PDB entry 8P7Y | electron microscopy, 3.70 A resolution | chains 3 and c of the 59 polymer chains in the assembly

[Chain 3]
Molecule: 23S ribosomal RNA
Organism: Mycoplasmoides pneumoniae M129
Sequence (2907 nucleotides; row label = number of the first residue in the row):
     1 UACAAUAAGUUACUAAGGGCUUAUGGUGGAUGCCUUGGCACUAAUAGGCG
    51 AUGAAGGACGUGUUAACCUGCGAUAAGCUUCGGGUAGGUGGUAAGAACCU
   101 CAGAUCCGGAGAUUUCCGAAUGGAGCAAUCCGGUAGUUGGAAACAGCUAU
   151 CAUUAAUUGAUGAAUAAAUAGUCAAUUAAAGCAAUACGUGGUGAAGUGAA
   201 ACAUCUCAGUAGCCACAGGAAAAGAAAACGAAUGUGAUUCCGUGUGUAGU
   251 GGCGAGCGAAAGCGGAACAGGCCAAACUUAUCAUUAGAUAGGGGUUGUAG
   301 GGCUUGCAAUGUGGACUUGAAAACGAUAGAAGAAGCUGUUGGAAAGCAGC
   351 GCGCAAAAGGGUGAUAGCCCCGUAUUUGAAAUUGUUUUCAUACCUAGCGA
   401 GAUCCCUGAGUAGCUCGGAAAACGUUAUUUUGAGUGAAUCUGCCCAGACC
   451 AUUGGGUAAGCCUAAAUACUAAUUAGUGACCGAUAGCGAAACAGUACCGU
   501 GAGGGAAAGGUGAAAAGAACCCAGAGAUGGGAGUGAAAUAGAUUCUGAAA
   551 CCAUAUGCCUACAACGUGUCAGAGCACAUUAAUGUGUGAUGGCGUGCGUU
   601 UUGAAGUAUGAGCCGGCGAGUUAUGAUAGCAAGCGUUAGUUAACCAGGAG
   651 AUGGGGAGCUGUAGCGAAAGCGAGUUUUAAAAGAGCGUUUGUUUGUUAUU
   701 AUAGACCCGAAACGGGUUGAGCUAGUCAUGAGCAGGUUGAAGGUUGAGUA
   751 ACAUCAACUGGAGGACCGAACCGACUCUCGUUGAAACGAUAGCGGAUGAC
   801 UUGUGAUUAGGGGUGAAAUUCCAAUCGAAAUCCGUGAUAGCUGGUUCUCG
   851 UCGAAAUAGCUUUAAGGCUAGCGUGAGAUCACAAAUAAGUGGAGGUAAAG
   901 CUACUGAAUGUAUGAUGGCGCCACCUAGGCGUACUGAAUACAAUUAAACU
   951 CUGAAUGCCAUUUAUUUUAUUCUCGCAGUCAGACAGUGGGGGAUAAGCUU
  1001 CAUUGUCAAGAGGGGAAGAGCCCAGAUCAUUAAAUAAGGUCCCCAAAAUA
  1051 UACUAAGUGGAAAAGGAUGUGAAAGUGCUAAAACAGCAAGGAUGUUGGCU
  1101 UAGAAGCAGCCAUCGUUUAAAGAGUGCGUAACAGCUCACUUGUCGAGUGU
  1151 UUUUGCGCCGAAGAUGUAACGGGGCUAAGUAUAUUACCGAAUUUAUGGAU
  1201 AAGAUUUAUAUCUUGUGGUAGACGAGCGUUGUAUUGGAGUUGAAGUCAAA
  1251 GCGUGAGCAUUGGUGGAUCCAAUACAAGUGAGAAUGCCGGCAUGAGUAAC
  1301 GCUUGGGAGUGAGAAUCUCCCAAACCGAUUGACUAAGGUUUCCUGGACCA
  1351 GGGUCGUCCUUCCAGGGUUAGUCUGGACCUAAGCUGAGGCUGAAAAGCGU
  1401 AGGCGAUGGACAACAGGUUAAUAUUCCUGUACUUACAGUUAGACUGAUGG
  1451 AGUGACAAAGAAGGUUUUCCACCCCCAUAAUUGGAUUUGGGGAUAAAUCA
  1501 UAAGGUGGUACAAUAGGCAAAUCCGUUGUGCAUAACAUUGAGUGAUGAUG
  1551 UCGAGUGAAUGAGUGAUCAAGUAGCGAAGGUGGUAUUAAUCAUGCUUUCA
  1601 AGAAAAGCUUCUAGGGUUAAUCUAGCUGUAACCAGUACCGAGAACGAACA
  1651 CACGUAGUCAAGGAGAGGAUCCUAAGGUUAGCGAGUGAACUAUAGCCAAG
  1701 GAACUCUGCAAAUUAACCCCGUAAGUUAGCGAGAAGGGGUGCUUAUGUAA
  1751 AAGUAAGCCGCAGUGAAGAACGAGGGGGGACUGUUUAACUAAAACACAAC
  1801 UCUAUGCCAAACCGUAAGGUGAUGUAUAUGGGGUGACACCUGCCCAGUGC
  1851 UGGAAGGUUAAAGAAGGAGGUUAGCGCAAGCGAAGCUUUUAACUGAAGCC
  1901 CCAGUGAACGGCGGCCGUAACUAUAACGGUCCUAAGGUAGCGAAAUUCCU
  1951 AGUCGGGUAAAUUCCGUCCCGCUUGAAUGGUGUAACCAUCUCUUGACUGU
  2001 CUCGGCUAUAGACUCGGUGAAAUCCAGGUACGGGUGAAGACACCCGUUAG
  2051 GCGCAACGGGACGGAAAGACCCCGUGAAGCUUUACUGUAGCUUAAUAUUG
  2101 AUCAGGACAUUAUCAUGUAGAGAAUAGGUAGGAGCAAUCGAUGCAAGUUC
  2151 GCUAGGACUUGUUGAUGCGAAAGGUGGAAUACUACCCUUGGUUGUGUGCU
  2201 GUUCUAAUUGGUAACUGUUAUCCAGUUUCAAGACAGUGUUAGGUGGGCAG
  2251 UUUGACUGGGGCGGUCGCCUCCUAAAAGGUAACGGAGGCGUACAAAGGUA
  2301 CCUUCAGUACGGUUGGAAAUCGUAUGUAGAGUGUAAUGGUGUAAGGGUGC
  2351 UUGACUGUGAGACAUACAGGUCGAACAGGUGAGAAAUCAGGUCAUAGUGA
  2401 UCCGGUGGUCCAGUAUGGAAUGGCCAUCGCUCAACGGAUAAAAGCUACUC
  2451 CGGGGAUAACAGGCUGAUACUGCCCAAGAGUUCAUAUCGACGGCAGUGUU
  2501 UGGCACCUCGAUGUCGACUCAUCUCAUCCUCGAGCUGAAGCAGGUUCGAA
  2551 GGGUUCGGCUGUUCGCCGAUUAAAGAGAUACGUGAGUUGGGUUCAAACCG
  2601 UCGUGAGACAGGUUGGUCCCUAUCUAUUGUGCCCGUAGGAAGAUUGAAGA
  2651 GUGUUGCUUCUAGUACGAGAGGACCGAAGCGAGGACACCUCUUAUGCUCC
  2701 AGUUGUAGCGCCAGCUGCACCGCUGGGUAGUAACGUGUCUAUUAGAUAAA
  2751 CGCUGAAAGCAUCUAAGUGUGAAACUAUCUCAAAGAUUAAUCUUCCCAUU
  2801 UCGCAAGAAAGUAAGAGCCGUCAAAGACGAUGACGUUGAUAGGUUACAGG
  2851 UGUAAGCAUAGUGAUAUGUUGAGCUGAGUAAUACUAAUUGCUCGAGGACU
  2901 UAUUGGA
Unresolved in the structure: 1-7, 2901-2907
Modified positions: 1MG (1N-methylguanosine-5'-monophosphate) at position 783; OMG (o2'-methylguanosine-5'-monophosphate) at position 2259; 2MA (2-methyladenosine-5'-monophosphate) at position 2511
Ion coordination: Mg2+ site 1: A16, G17; Mg2+ site 2: G196, U2251; Mg2+ site 3 near U197 (its only coordinating residue here); Mg2+ site 4 near A199 (its only coordinating residue here); Mg2+ site 5: A201, C202; Mg2+ site 6 near A222 (its only coordinating residue here); Mg2+ site 7 near A331 (its only coordinating residue here); Mg2+ site 8 near A333 (its only coordinating residue here); Mg2+ site 9: U428, C445; Mg2+ site 10 near G442 (its only coordinating residue here); Mg2+ site 11: G447, A2415; Mg2+ site 12 near A458 (its only coordinating residue here); 135 more Mg2+ sites not listed; 1 more K+ sites not listed
Ligand contacts:
  - chloramphenicol (CLM): G2068, A2069, A2459, C2460, 2MA_2511, U2512, G2513, U2514
  - pentane-1,5-diamine (N2P), molecule 1: C565, C593, G594, C2043, C2044, C2045
  - pentane-1,5-diamine (N2P), molecule 2: G721, C722, U804, G805, A806
  - pentane-1,5-diamine (N2P), molecule 3: 1MG_783, A784, A785, G1301, G1353, C1649
  - 1,4-diaminobutane (PUT), molecule 1: G620, U621, A698, U699, U700
  - 1,4-diaminobutane (PUT), molecule 2: A711, A712, G827, A828, A2078, U2449, C2450
  - 1,4-diaminobutane (PUT), molecule 3: U737, U738, G739, G761, A762, G763, A765, G1460, A1461
  - 1,4-diaminobutane (PUT), molecule 4: A1324, C1325, C1672, U1673, A2707, G2708, G2717, C2718
  - 1,4-diaminobutane (PUT), molecule 5: C1348, C1349, A1350, G1351, G1352, G1356, U1357, C1358
  - 1,4-diaminobutane (PUT), molecule 6: C1912, G1937, U1973, U1974, G1975, U2601
  - 1,4-diaminobutane (PUT), molecule 7: A2274, U2280, A2281
  - spermidine (SPD), molecule 1: U500, G1338, U1339, G1646, A1647
  - spermidine (SPD), molecule 2: A518, A519, C520, U528, G530, G531, A542, U543
  - spermidine (SPD), molecule 3: C593, C1044, A1045
  - spermidine (SPD), molecule 4: G594, U595, G1012, G1013, G1015, A1017, G1018, C2043
  - spermidine (SPD), molecule 5: G596, C597, G606, U607, U609, G610, A611, C2025, A2061, C2062, G2063, G2064
  - spermidine (SPD), molecule 6: U776, C777, U778, U2588, G2589, U2617, C2618
  - spermidine (SPD), molecule 7: G780, U781, A2585, G2586, U2587, C2620, U2621
  - spermidine (SPD), molecule 8: A865, A981, G982, OMG_2259, A2456, U2457
  - spermidine (SPD), molecule 9: U896, A897, A947, A948, C949, U950, U2273, A2274, A2275
  - spermidine (SPD), molecule 10: G1695, C2699, C2721, C2723, U2724, G2725, G2726
  - spermidine (SPD), molecule 11: U1707, G1708, C1992, U1993, U1994, C2559, U2560
  - spermidine (SPD), molecule 12: G1999, C2001, U2002, C2003, G2004, C2518, U2519
  - spermidine (SPD), molecule 13: C2031, G2032, G2033, G2034, A2040, C2041, A2042, C2043, C2044, G2059, G2060
  - spermidine (SPD), molecule 14: U2291, A2292, A2296, G2297, G2333, U2334, G2345, U2392, C2393, U2395, G2397
  - spermidine (SPD), molecule 15: C2689, U2693, A2694, U2695, G2696, G2727, U2728, A2729, G2730, U2731
  - spermidine (SPD), molecule 16: U2690, A2729, G2730, A2824, G2878, U2879
  - spermine (SPM), molecule 1: G618, A619, G620, U621, G1278, U1279, G1280
  - spermine (SPM), molecule 2: A724, G725, U801, G815, A816, A817, A818, U820, U1784, U1785
  - spermine (SPM), molecule 3: A1161, A1162, C2525, A2526, G2548, A2549, A2550

[Chain c]
Molecule: 50S ribosomal protein L4
Organism: Mycoplasmoides pneumoniae M129
UniProt: P75579 (RL4_MYCPN); residues 1-212 here = UniProt positions 1-212
Chain sequence (212 residues; numbered 1 to 212; the number before each row is that of its first residue):
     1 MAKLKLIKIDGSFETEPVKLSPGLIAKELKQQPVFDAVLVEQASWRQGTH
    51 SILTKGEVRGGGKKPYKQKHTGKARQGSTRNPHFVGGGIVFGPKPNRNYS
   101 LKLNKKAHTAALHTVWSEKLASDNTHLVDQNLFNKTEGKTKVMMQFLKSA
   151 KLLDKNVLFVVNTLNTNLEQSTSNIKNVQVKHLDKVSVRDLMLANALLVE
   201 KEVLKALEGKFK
Unresolved in the structure: 1
Ligand contacts: spermine (SPM): Ile89, Phe91, Gly92

[How chain 3 and chain c interact]
Residue-residue contacts - 154 pairs, chain 3 then chain c:
  C39(3) with Ser51(c), sugar contact
  A40(3) with Thr49(c), hydrogen bond to the sugar; Ser51(c), sugar contact; Pro95(c), sugar contact
  U185(3) with Arg59(c), hydrogen bond to the base
  G353(3) with Lys141(c), phosphate contact
  C354(3) with Lys139(c), salt bridge to the phosphate; Thr140(c), base contact; Lys141(c), phosphate contact; Met144(c), base contact; Asn174(c), hydrogen bond to the base
  A355(3) with Gly138(c), phosphate contact; Lys139(c), phosphate contact; Thr140(c), hydrogen bond to the phosphate; Gln170(c), hydrogen bond to the base
  A356(3) with Ser173(c), hydrogen bond to the phosphate; Asn174(c), phosphate contact
  A357(3) with Asn174(c), hydrogen bond to the sugar; Lys176(c), sugar contact
  U477(3) with Gln47(c), hydrogen bond to the sugar
  G478(3) with Gln47(c), hydrogen bond to the sugar; Thr49(c), base contact
  A479(3) with Gln42(c), hydrogen bond to the base; Arg46(c), sugar contact; Gln47(c), phosphate contact
  C480(3) with Arg46(c), salt bridge to the phosphate; His50(c), phosphate contact
  U484(3) with Val85(c), phosphate contact
  A485(3) with Val85(c), phosphate contact; Gly86(c), phosphate contact; Gly87(c), phosphate contact
  G486(3) with Ile52(c), phosphate contact
  C487(3) with Leu53(c), phosphate contact
  G488(3) with Val58(c), phosphate contact; Arg59(c), hydrogen bond to the phosphate; Arg80(c), sugar contact
  G494(3) with Arg59(c), hydrogen bond to the base
  G504(3) with Lys63(c), sugar contact
  G505(3) with Gly60(c), phosphate contact; Gly61(c), hydrogen bond to the phosphate
  A506(3) with Arg80(c), salt bridge to the phosphate
  G616(3) with Val85(c), base contact
  G618(3) with Pro82(c), sugar contact
  A619(3) with Val90(c), sugar contact
  G620(3) with Phe91(c), phosphate contact
  U621(3) with Phe91(c), stacking on the base
  U622(3) with Asn96(c), hydrogen bond to the sugar; Arg97(c), hydrogen bond to the phosphate
  A623(3) with Asn96(c), sugar contact; Arg97(c), salt bridge to the phosphate; Asn98(c), phosphate contact
  A632(3) with Gln32(c), sugar contact; Pro33(c), sugar contact
  G633(3) with Lys30(c), phosphate contact; Pro33(c), sugar contact; Asn104(c), base contact; Lys106(c), sugar contact; Ala107(c), hydrogen bond to the sugar
  C634(3) with Lys30(c), salt bridge to the phosphate; Lys106(c), sugar contact
  U640(3) with Lys102(c), hydrogen bond to the phosphate; Lys106(c), salt bridge to the phosphate
  U641(3) with Asn104(c), phosphate contact; Lys105(c), hydrogen bond to the phosphate
  G647(3) with Lys185(c), hydrogen bond to the sugar
  G648(3) with Trp45(c), base contact; Lys181(c), hydrogen bond to the base; Lys185(c), base contact
  G650(3) with Glu41(c), base contact; Ser44(c), hydrogen bond to the sugar; Trp45(c), sugar contact; Lys185(c), hydrogen bond to the base; Ser187(c), hydrogen bond to the base; Asp190(c), base contact
  A651(3) with Val40(c), phosphate contact; Glu41(c), hydrogen bond to the sugar; Ser44(c), sugar contact; His108(c), sugar contact; Asp184(c), hydrogen bond to the base; Lys185(c), base contact; Val186(c), base contact; Ser187(c), hydrogen bond to the base
  U652(3) with Leu103(c), phosphate contact; His108(c), sugar contact
  G653(3) with Lys105(c), phosphate contact
  G654(3) with Lys105(c), salt bridge to the phosphate
  G655(3) with Lys105(c), hydrogen bond to the base
  U693(3) with Lys102(c), hydrogen bond to the sugar; Asn104(c), hydrogen bond to the base
  U694(3) with Lys102(c), hydrogen bond to the sugar; Asn104(c), sugar contact
  G695(3) with Leu101(c), sugar contact; Lys102(c), phosphate contact
  G704(3) with Glu57(c), base contact
  C706(3) with Phe91(c), phosphate contact
  C707(3) with Pro82(c), phosphate contact; Val90(c), sugar contact
  C708(3) with Lys55(c), salt bridge to the phosphate; Asn81(c), phosphate contact; Pro82(c), phosphate contact; His83(c), sugar contact
  G709(3) with Gln68(c), hydrogen bond to the sugar; Arg75(c), sugar contact; Gln76(c), sugar contact; Gly77(c), phosphate contact; Ser78(c), phosphate contact; Asn81(c), hydrogen bond to the phosphate
  A710(3) with Lys64(c), salt bridge to the phosphate; Gln68(c), sugar contact; Gly77(c), phosphate contact
  A711(3) with Lys64(c), salt bridge to the phosphate
  C832(3) with Lys63(c), phosphate contact
  C833(3) with Gly62(c), phosphate contact
  G836(3) with Thr54(c), hydrogen bond to the base; Lys55(c), hydrogen bond to the sugar; Gly56(c), hydrogen bond to the base
  A1233(3) with Gln42(c), hydrogen bond to the sugar; Arg189(c), hydrogen bond to the sugar
  U1234(3) with Arg189(c), phosphate contact
  U1235(3) with Asn156(c), hydrogen bond to the phosphate; Leu193(c), phosphate contact
  A1274(3) with Phe35(c), phosphate contact
  C1275(3) with Leu39(c), sugar contact
  A1276(3) with Arg46(c), hydrogen bond to the sugar
  A1277(3) with Arg97(c), phosphate contact
  G1278(3) with Ile52(c), base contact; Ile89(c), base contact; Gly92(c), sugar contact; Pro93(c), phosphate contact; Arg97(c), salt bridge to the phosphate
  A1284(3) with His83(c), base contact
  U1285(3) with Gly72(c), base contact; Lys73(c), base contact; Ala74(c), base contact; Arg75(c), salt bridge to the phosphate
  G1286(3) with Lys73(c), salt bridge to the phosphate; Ala74(c), phosphate contact; Gln76(c), sugar contact; His83(c), hydrogen bond to the base
  C1287(3) with Lys73(c), phosphate contact; His83(c), sugar contact; Phe84(c), sugar contact; Val85(c), base contact
  C1288(3) with Val85(c), sugar contact
  A2066(3) with His70(c), hydrogen bond to the sugar; Gly72(c), phosphate contact
  A2067(3) with Lys69(c), hydrogen bond to the sugar; His70(c), hydrogen bond to the phosphate; Thr71(c), phosphate contact; Arg75(c), hydrogen bond to the base
  G2068(3) with Lys69(c), salt bridge to the phosphate
  C2451(3) with Lys69(c), phosphate contact
  G2452(3) with Gln68(c), hydrogen bond to the phosphate; Lys69(c), salt bridge to the phosphate
Other interface residues (no listed pair), chain 3 (79 interface residues in all): C41, A358, U624, G639, U696, U842, A2069
Other interface residues (no listed pair), chain c (87 interface residues in all): Asp36, Ala43, Tyr99, Ala110, Ile175

[In short]
79 residues of chain 3 face 87 of chain c across their interface; the contacts include 45 hydrogen bonds, 15
salt bridges and 1 aromatic stacking contact. Polar pairs include U185(3)-Arg59(c), C354(3)-Asn174(c) and
A355(3)-Gln170(c). One spermine molecule is bound between chain 3 and chain c.
Here chain 3 is 23S ribosomal RNA and chain c is 50S ribosomal protein L4, both from Mycoplasmoides pneumoniae
M129. Entry 8P7Y (Mycoplasma pneumoniae 70S ribosome with second S4 protein on large subunit) was determined
by electron microscopy together with 8P6P, 8P7X, 8P8B, 8P8V and 8P8W from the same study.
